Entry 5DQW (X-ray diffraction, 2.15 A resolution); this record covers chains A and B.

Chain A (and B):
Name: Uncharacterized protein
Organism: Bacillus subtilis
Notes: chain B of this document is another copy of the same molecule, construct and numbering; everything in this record applies to it too
UniProt: A0A0D5CVW2 (A0A0D5CVW2_BACIU); residues 1-205 here = UniProt positions 1-205
Sequence (211 residues; numbered -5 to 205; the number before each row is that of its first residue; numbers below 1 keep their minus sign (Gly-5 is residue -5)):
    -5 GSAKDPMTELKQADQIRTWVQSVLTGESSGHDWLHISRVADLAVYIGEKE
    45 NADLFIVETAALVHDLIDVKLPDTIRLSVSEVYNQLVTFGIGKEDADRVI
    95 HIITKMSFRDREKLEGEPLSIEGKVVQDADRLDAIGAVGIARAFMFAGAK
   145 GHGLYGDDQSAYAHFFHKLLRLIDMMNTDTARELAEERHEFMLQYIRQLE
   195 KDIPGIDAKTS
Disordered / not traced: -5 to 0, 20-23, 102-111, 203-205 (chain B: -5 to 5, 17-20, 106-114, 202-205)
Sequence notes: expression tag (-5 to 0)
Metal / ion sites: Ni2+: His29, His58, Asp124
Ligand contacts: ADP (adenosine-5'-diphosphate): Gly24, His25, Asp62, Lys64, Asp124, Ala128, Arg136, Ala137, Phe140, Ala141, Ala155, His158, Leu163

Interface between chain A and chain B:
Residue-residue contacts (52; chain A residue first):
  Leu28(A) with Tyr149(B)
  Arg32(A) with Tyr149(B), hydrogen bond; Ile197(B)
  Gly130(A) with Asp196(B)
  Ala131(A) with Tyr189(B), hydrogen bond (backbone-side chain); Gln192(B); Leu193(B); Asp196(B), hydrogen bond (backbone-side chain)
  Val132(A) with Leu193(B); Asp196(B), hydrogen bond (backbone-side chain); Ile197(B), hydrophobic
  Ala135(A) with Phe138(B), hydrophobic; Leu148(B), hydrophobic; Tyr189(B)
  Phe138(A) with Ala135(B), hydrophobic; Phe138(B), hydrophobic; Met139(B)
  Met139(A) with Phe138(B); Gly142(B); His146(B); Gly147(B); Leu148(B)
  Gly142(A) with Met139(B); Gly142(B); Ala143(B)
  Ala143(A) with Gly142(B); Ala143(B)
  His146(A) with Met139(B)
  Gly147(A) with Met139(B)
  Leu148(A) with Ala135(B), hydrophobic; Arg136(B); Met139(B)
  Tyr149(A) with Leu28(B); Arg32(B), hydrogen bond
  Glu181(A) with Lys195(B)
  Arg182(A) with Asp196(B), salt bridge
  Phe185(A) with Phe185(B), hydrophobic; Tyr189(B), hydrophobic; Gln192(B)
  Tyr189(A) with Ala131(B), hydrogen bond (side chain-backbone); Ala135(B); Phe185(B), hydrophobic
  Gln192(A) with Ala131(B); Phe185(B)
  Leu193(A) with Ala131(B); Val132(B)
  Lys195(A) with Glu181(B)
  Asp196(A) with Gly130(B); Ala131(B), hydrogen bond (side chain-backbone); Val132(B), hydrogen bond (side chain-backbone); Arg182(B), salt bridge
  Ile197(A) with Arg32(B)
Interface residues without a listed pair, chain A (28 interface residues in all): Ile129, Ile134, Arg136, Ala141, Gln188
Interface residues without a listed pair, chain B (28 interface residues in all): Ile129, Ile134, Ala141, Gln188

Summary:
The chain A/chain B interface involves 28 residues from each chain, with 8 hydrogen bonds and 2 salt bridges.
Among the polar pairs are Arg182(A)-Asp196(B), Arg32(A)-Tyr149(B) and Ala131(A)-Tyr189(B). Chain A binds ADP.
The Ni2+ site is built by His29(A), His58(A) and Asp124(A).
Chain A and chain B are both Uncharacterized protein (Bacillus subtilis); the structure, The crystal structure
of Bacillus subtilis YpgQ in complex with ADP, was determined by X-ray diffraction, deposited together with
5DQV and 5IHY.
